Entry 4CJ8 (X-ray diffraction, 3.50 A resolution); this record covers chain B.

Chain B:
Protein: Glycosyltransferase family 6
Source organism: Bacteroides ovatus
Notes: EC 2.4.1.40; fragment: active site, residues 1-246
Reference sequence: A7LVT2 (A7LVT2_BACOV); numbering as in UniProt (aligned over 1-246)
Chain sequence (248 residues; each row starts with the number of its first residue; numbers below 1 keep their minus sign (Ser-1 is residue -1)):
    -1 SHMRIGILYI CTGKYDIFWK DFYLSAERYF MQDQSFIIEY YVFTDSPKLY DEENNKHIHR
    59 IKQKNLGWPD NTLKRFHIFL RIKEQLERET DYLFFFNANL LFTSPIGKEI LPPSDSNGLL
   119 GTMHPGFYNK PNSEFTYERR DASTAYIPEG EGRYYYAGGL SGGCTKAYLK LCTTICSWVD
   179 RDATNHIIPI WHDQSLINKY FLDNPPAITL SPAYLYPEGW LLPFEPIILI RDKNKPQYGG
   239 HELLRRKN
Disordered / not traced: 237-246
Differences from the reference sequence: expression tag (-1 to 0); engineered mutation Gln192 (Glu in A7LVT2)
Ligand contacts:
  - 2-acetamido-2-deoxy-alpha-D-galactopyranose (A2G): His122, Phe125, Thr134, Trp189, Gln192
  - UDP (uridine-5'-diphosphate): Ile8, Cys9, Thr10, Tyr13, Asn63, Trp66, Asn69, Thr70, Arg73, Asn95, Ala96, Lys231
What the authors report for this chain:
  - binding site for uridine-diphosphate-N-acetylgalactosamine: Tyr13, Arg73, Asn95, Ala96, Gly157, Gln192, Lys231, Arg243
  - binding site for UDP: Tyr13, Asn95, Ala96, Lys231
  - binding site for 2-acetamido-2-deoxy-beta-D-galactopyranose: Arg73, Gln192
  - mutagenesis - E192Q (4 x 10-5 fold), K231A (200-fold), R243A/R244A (a factor of 10): decreased catalytic activity (citing earlier work)
  - catalytic residues: Lys231 (proposed by the authors, not directly observed)

Overview:
Chain B binds UDP and 2-acetamido-2-deoxy-alpha-D-galactopyranose. The paper reports the catalytic residue
Lys231; E192Q, K231A and R243A/R244A reduce catalytic activity.
Chain B is Glycosyltransferase family 6 (Bacteroides ovatus); the structure, monoclinic crystal form of Bogt6a
E192Q in complex with UDP-GalNAc, UDP and GalNAc, was determined by X-ray diffraction, deposited together with
4CJB.
